1NFR - chains B and D of the 4 polymer chains in the assembly; structure by X-ray diffraction, 2.10 A resolution.

== Chain B (and D) ==
Protein: Putative oxidoreductase Rv2002
From: Mycobacterium tuberculosis
Notes: EC 1.1.1.53; chain D of this document is another copy of the same molecule, construct and numbering; everything in this record applies to it too
UniProtKB: P69167 (HSD_MYCTU); numbering as in UniProt (aligned over 1-260)
Sequence (260 residues; each row starts with the number of its first residue):
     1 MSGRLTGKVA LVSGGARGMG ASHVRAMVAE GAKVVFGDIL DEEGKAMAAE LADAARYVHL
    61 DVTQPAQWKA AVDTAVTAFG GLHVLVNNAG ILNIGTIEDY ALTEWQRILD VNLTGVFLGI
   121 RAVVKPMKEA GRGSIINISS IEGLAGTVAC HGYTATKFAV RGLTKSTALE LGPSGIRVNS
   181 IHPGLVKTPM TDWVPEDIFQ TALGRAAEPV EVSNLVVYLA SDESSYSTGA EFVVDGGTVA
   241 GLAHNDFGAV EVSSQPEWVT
Not modelled in the structure: 1, 246-260
Modified / non-standard residues: Mse-19, Mse-27, Mse-47, Mse-127, Mse-190 (selenomethionine; parent Met)
Differences from the reference sequence: engineered mutation Thr-6 (Ile in P69167), Mse-47 (Val in P69167), Lys-69 (Thr in P69167); modified residue (19, 27, 127, 190)
Residues lining bound ligands: NAD (nicotinamide-adenine-dinucleotide): Gly-14, Ala-16, Arg-17, Gly-18, Mse-19, Gly-20, Asp-38, Ile-39, Leu-40, Leu-60, Asp-61, Val-62, Thr-63, Asn-88, Ala-89, Gly-90, Ile-91, Arg-107, Val-111, Ile-138, Ser-139, Ser-140, Tyr-153, Lys-157, Pro-183, Gly-184, Leu-185, Val-186, Thr-188, Pro-189, Mse-190, Thr-191
From the paper describing this entry:
  - mutagenesis - S140A, Y153F: abolished catalytic activity on oxidation of androsterone
  - mutagenesis - S140A, Y153F: abolished catalytic activity
  - mutagenesis - E142A: increased catalytic activity on basic pH
  - mutagenesis - I6T/V47M/T69K, I6T/V47M, I6T/T69K: increased expression
  - mutagenesis - I6T, T69K: unchanged expression

== Chain B / chain D interface ==
Residue-residue contacts - 42 pairs, chain B then chain D:
  Ile-141(B) / Leu-242(D)
  Ala-145(B) / Ala-240(D)
  Ala-145(B) / Gly-241(D)
  Ala-145(B) / Leu-242(D)  hydrophobic
  Gly-146(B) / Ala-240(D)  hydrogen bond (backbone-backbone)
  Gly-146(B) / Gly-241(D)
  Gly-146(B) / Leu-242(D)
  Thr-147(B) / Leu-242(D)
  Asp-197(B) / Asn-245(D)  hydrogen bond (backbone-side chain)
  Ile-198(B) / His-244(D)
  Ile-198(B) / Asn-245(D)  hydrogen bond (backbone-backbone)
  Phe-199(B) / Leu-242(D)  hydrophobic
  Phe-199(B) / Ala-243(D)
  Phe-199(B) / His-244(D)
  Phe-199(B) / Asn-245(D)  hydrogen bond (backbone-side chain)
  Gln-200(B) / Gln-200(D)
  Gln-200(B) / Ala-243(D)  hydrogen bond (backbone-backbone)
  Gln-200(B) / His-244(D)  hydrogen bond (side chain-backbone)
  Gln-200(B) / Asn-245(D)
  Thr-238(B) / Ala-243(D)
  Val-239(B) / Leu-242(D)  hydrophobic
  Ala-240(B) / Ala-145(D)
  Ala-240(B) / Gly-146(D)  hydrogen bond (backbone-backbone)
  Gly-241(B) / Ala-145(D)
  Gly-241(B) / Gly-146(D)
  Leu-242(B) / Ile-141(D)
  Leu-242(B) / Ala-145(D)  hydrophobic
  Leu-242(B) / Gly-146(D)  hydrogen bond (backbone-backbone)
  Leu-242(B) / Thr-147(D)
  Leu-242(B) / Phe-199(D)  hydrophobic
  Leu-242(B) / Val-239(D)  hydrophobic
  Ala-243(B) / Phe-199(D)
  Ala-243(B) / Gln-200(D)  hydrogen bond (backbone-backbone)
  Ala-243(B) / Thr-238(D)
  Ala-243(B) / Ala-243(D)  hydrophobic
  His-244(B) / Ile-198(D)
  His-244(B) / Phe-199(D)
  His-244(B) / Gln-200(D)  hydrogen bond (backbone-side chain)
  Asn-245(B) / Asp-197(D)  hydrogen bond (side chain-backbone)
  Asn-245(B) / Ile-198(D)  hydrogen bond (backbone-backbone)
  Asn-245(B) / Phe-199(D)  hydrogen bond (side chain-backbone)
  Asn-245(B) / Gln-200(D)
Also at the interface, not in a pair above, chain B (17 interface residues in all): Glu-142
Also at the interface, not in a pair above, chain D (17 interface residues in all): Glu-142

== Summary ==
The chain B/chain D interface involves 17 residues from each chain; the contacts include 13 hydrogen bonds.
Polar contacts include Asp-197(B)/Asn-245(D), Phe-199(B)/Asn-245(D) and Gln-200(B)/His-244(D). The paper
reports that I6T/V47M/T69K, I6T/V47M and I6T/T69K of chain B increase expression; S140A and Y153F of chain B
abolish catalytic activity on oxidation of androsterone; 8 substitutions were tested in all.
Chain B and chain D are both Putative oxidoreductase Rv2002 (Mycobacterium tuberculosis); the structure,
Rv2002 gene product from Mycobacterium tuberculosis, was determined by X-ray diffraction, deposited together
with 1NFF and 1NFQ.
